5JK7 - chains A and C of the 4 polymer chains in the assembly; structure by X-ray diffraction, 3.49 A resolution.

# Chain A
Protein: DNA damage-binding protein 1
Organism: Homo sapiens
Reference sequence: Q16531 (DDB1_HUMAN); residues 1-1140 here = UniProt positions 1-1140
Amino-acid sequence (1140 residues; row label = number of the first residue in the row):
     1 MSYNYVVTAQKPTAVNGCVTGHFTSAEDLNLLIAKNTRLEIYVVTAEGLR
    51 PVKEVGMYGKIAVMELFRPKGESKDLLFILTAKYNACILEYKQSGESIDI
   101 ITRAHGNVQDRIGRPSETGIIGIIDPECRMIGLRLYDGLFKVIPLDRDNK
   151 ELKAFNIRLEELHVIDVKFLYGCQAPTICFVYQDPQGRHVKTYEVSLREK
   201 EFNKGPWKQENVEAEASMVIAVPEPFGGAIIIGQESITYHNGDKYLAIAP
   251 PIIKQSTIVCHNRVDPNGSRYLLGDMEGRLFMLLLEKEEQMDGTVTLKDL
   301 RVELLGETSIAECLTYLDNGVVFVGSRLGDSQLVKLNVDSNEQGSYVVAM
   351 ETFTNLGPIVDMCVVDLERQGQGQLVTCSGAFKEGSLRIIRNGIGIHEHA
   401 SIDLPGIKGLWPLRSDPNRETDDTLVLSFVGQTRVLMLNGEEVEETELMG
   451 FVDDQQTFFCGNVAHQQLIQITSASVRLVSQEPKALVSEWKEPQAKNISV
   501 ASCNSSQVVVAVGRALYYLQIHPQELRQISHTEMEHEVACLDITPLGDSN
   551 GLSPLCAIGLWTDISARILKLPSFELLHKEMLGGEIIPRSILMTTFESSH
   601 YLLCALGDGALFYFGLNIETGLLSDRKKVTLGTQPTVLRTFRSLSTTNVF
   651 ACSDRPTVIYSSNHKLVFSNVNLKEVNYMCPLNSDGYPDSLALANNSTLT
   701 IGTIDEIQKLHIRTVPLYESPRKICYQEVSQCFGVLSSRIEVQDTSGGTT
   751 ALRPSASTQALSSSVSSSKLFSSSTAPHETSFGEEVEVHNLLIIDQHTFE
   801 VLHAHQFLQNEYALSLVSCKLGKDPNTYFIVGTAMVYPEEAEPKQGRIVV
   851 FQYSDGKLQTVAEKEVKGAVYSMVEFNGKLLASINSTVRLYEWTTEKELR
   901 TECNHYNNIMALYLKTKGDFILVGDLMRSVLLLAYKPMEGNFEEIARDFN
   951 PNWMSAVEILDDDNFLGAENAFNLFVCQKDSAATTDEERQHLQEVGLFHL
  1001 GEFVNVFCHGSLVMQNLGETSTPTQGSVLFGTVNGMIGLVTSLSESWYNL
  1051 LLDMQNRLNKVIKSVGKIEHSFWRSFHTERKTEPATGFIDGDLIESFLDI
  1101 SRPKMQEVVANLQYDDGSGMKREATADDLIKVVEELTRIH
Not modelled in the structure: 1018-1022, 1117-1118
Curated features (UniProtKB/Swiss-Prot):
  - modified residue: Ser2 (N-acetylserine), Lys1067 (N6-acetyllysine), Thr1125 (Phosphothreonine)
  - cross-link: Lys1121 (Glycyl lysine isopeptide (Lys-Gly) (interchain with G-Cter in SUMO2))

# Chain C
Protein: Protein VPRBP
Organism: Homo sapiens
Notes: EC 2.7.11.1
Reference sequence: Q9Y4B6 (VPRBP_HUMAN); residues 1045-1396 here = UniProt positions 1045-1396
Amino-acid sequence (361 residues; numbered 1044 to 1404; the number before each row is that of its first residue):
  1044 AQAPINFTSRLNRRASFPKYGGVDGGCFDRHLIFSRFRPISVFREANEDE
  1094 SGFTCCAFSARERFLMLGTCTGQLKLYNVFSGQEEASYNCHNSAITHLEP
  1144 SRDGSLLLTSATWSQPLSALWGMKSVFDMKHSFTEDHYVEFSKHSQDRVI
  1194 GTKGDIAHIYDIQTGNKLLTLFNPDLANNYKRNCATFNPTDDLVLNDGVL
  1244 WDVRSAQAIHKFDKFNMNISGVFHPNGLEVIINTEIWDLRTFHLLHTVPA
  1294 LDQCRVVFNHTGTVMYGAMLQADDEDDLMEERMKSPFGSSFRTFNATDYK
  1344 PIATIDVKRNIFDLCTDTKDCYLAVIENQGSMDALNMDTVCRLYEVGRQR
  1394 LAELEHHHHHH
Not modelled in the structure: 1044-1045, 1315-1327, 1390-1404
Construct notes: expression tag (1044, 1397-1404)
Curated features (UniProtKB/Swiss-Prot):
  - motif: Val1242 to Ala1249 (DWD box 1), Glu1278 to Phe1285 (DWD box 2)
  - modified residue: Ser1328 (Phosphoserine)
Reported in the primary citation:
  - contacts within the chain: Arg1053-Asp1072 (hydrogen bond)
  - mutagenesis - R1053E/R1057E: abolished binding to DNA damage-binding protein 1 (chain A)

# Interface between chain A and chain C
Residue-residue contacts (86):
  Ile112(A) - Pro1268(C)
  Ile112(A) - Asn1269(C)
  Arg114(A) - Thr1304(C)  hydrogen bond (side chain-backbone)
  Glu117(A) - Tyr1063(C)
  Glu117(A) - Cys1070(C)
  Glu117(A) - Arg1073(C)  salt bridge
  Asp137(A) - Leu1271(C)
  Gly138(A) - Leu1271(C)
  Arg158(A) - Leu1271(C)
  Arg158(A) - Asp1281(C)  salt bridge
  Arg158(A) - Arg1283(C)
  Arg158(A) - Leu1288(C)
  Glu160(A) - Thr1284(C)
  Glu160(A) - His1286(C)
  His163(A) - Thr1340(C)
  His163(A) - Asp1341(C)
  Glu201(A) - Arg1283(C)  salt bridge
  Met276(A) - Arg1056(C)
  Arg327(A) - Ser1059(C)  hydrogen bond (side chain-backbone)
  Arg327(A) - Phe1060(C)
  Leu328(A) - Ser1059(C)
  Pro358(A) - Ala1058(C)
  Pro358(A) - Ser1059(C)
  Arg722(A) - Asn1055(C)
  Tyr812(A) - Ser1052(C)  hydrogen bond
  Tyr812(A) - Asn1055(C)
  Leu814(A) - Thr1051(C)
  Leu814(A) - Asn1055(C)
  Val836(A) - Asn1049(C)
  Val836(A) - Thr1051(C)
  Tyr837(A) - Asn1049(C)  hydrogen bond (backbone-side chain)
  Pro838(A) - Ile1048(C)
  Glu840(A) - Asn1049(C)  hydrogen bond (backbone-backbone)
  Ala841(A) - Ile1048(C)
  Ala841(A) - Asn1049(C)
  Ala841(A) - Phe1050(C)  hydrogen bond (backbone-backbone)
  Glu842(A) - Asn1049(C)
  Glu842(A) - Arg1079(C)  salt bridge
  Pro843(A) - Asn1049(C)
  Pro843(A) - Thr1051(C)
  Tyr871(A) - Phe1050(C)
  Tyr871(A) - Thr1051(C)
  Tyr871(A) - Leu1054(C)  hydrophobic
  Tyr906(A) - Arg1081(C)  hydrogen bond (backbone-side chain)
  Asn907(A) - Arg1081(C)  hydrogen bond
  Asn907(A) - Glu1388(C)
  Ile909(A) - Val1389(C)
  Met910(A) - Phe1050(C)  hydrophobic
  Leu912(A) - Phe1050(C)  hydrophobic
  Leu912(A) - Leu1054(C)  hydrophobic
  Leu926(A) - Phe1050(C)  hydrophobic
  Leu926(A) - Ile1076(C)  hydrophobic
  Met927(A) - Ile1076(C)  hydrophobic
  Met927(A) - Asp1363(C)
  Arg928(A) - Lys1362(C)
  Arg928(A) - Asp1363(C)  hydrogen bond (side chain-backbone)
  Arg928(A) - Cys1364(C)
  Arg928(A) - Glu1388(C)  salt bridge
  Arg928(A) - Val1389(C)
  Arg947(A) - Glu1388(C)  salt bridge
  Phe949(A) - Cys1364(C)  hydrophobic
  Phe949(A) - Tyr1365(C)
  Asn950(A) - Lys1362(C)  hydrogen bond
  Pro951(A) - Lys1362(C)
  Trp953(A) - Ile1076(C)  hydrophobic
  Met954(A) - Arg1057(C)  hydrogen bond (backbone-side chain)
  Asn970(A) - Arg1057(C)
  Asn970(A) - Lys1062(C)
  Asp986(A) - Phe1123(C)
  Glu987(A) - Arg1106(C)  salt bridge
  Glu987(A) - Asn1121(C)  hydrogen bond
  Glu987(A) - Phe1123(C)
  Gln990(A) - Phe1123(C)
  Phe1003(A) - Arg1057(C)
  Phe1003(A) - Pro1061(C)  hydrophobic
  Asn1005(A) - Ala1058(C)
  Val1033(A) - Ala1058(C)
  Val1033(A) - Ser1059(C)
  Val1033(A) - Pro1061(C)  hydrophobic
  Glu1079(A) - Thr1304(C)
  Glu1079(A) - Thr1306(C)
  Arg1080(A) - His1303(C)
  Arg1080(A) - Thr1304(C)
  Arg1080(A) - Thr1361(C)  hydrogen bond (side chain-backbone)
  Arg1080(A) - Lys1362(C)
  Arg1080(A) - Asp1363(C)  salt bridge
Also at the interface, not in a pair above, chain A (59 interface residues in all): Leu139, Leu162, Ala381, Phe382, Glu787, His789, Ala834, Ala869, Asn908, Tyr913, Ala971, Phe972
Also at the interface, not in a pair above, chain C (50 interface residues in all): Gly1068, Gly1069, Asp1072, Leu1075, Phe1077, Gly1270, Glu1272
From the paper, about this interface:
  - specific contacts: Glu201(A)-Arg1283(C), Met954(A)-Arg1057(C) (backbone contact)
  - interface residues, chain C: Phe1050(C)

# Summary
59 residues of chain A face 50 of chain C across their interface, with 13 hydrogen bonds and 8 salt bridges.
Polar pairs include Glu117(A)-Arg1073(C), Arg158(A)-Asp1281(C) and Glu201(A)-Arg1283(C). The authors report a
contact between Glu201(A) and Arg1283(C); a backbone contact between Met954(A) and Arg1057(C). From the paper:
R1053E/R1057E of chain C abolish binding to DNA damage-binding protein 1 (chain A); the interface residue
Phe1050(C).
Chain A is DNA damage-binding protein 1 and chain C is Protein VPRBP, both from Homo sapiens; the structure,
The X-ray structure of the DDB1-DCAF1-Vpr-UNG2 complex, was determined by X-ray diffraction.
